8E9G - chains A and J of the 15 polymer chains in the assembly; structure by electron microscopy, 2.60 A resolution.

[Chain A]
Name: NADH-quinone oxidoreductase subunit A
From: Mycolicibacterium smegmatis MC2 155
Notes: EC 7.1.1.-
Reference sequence: A0QU36 (A0QU36_MYCS2); residue numbers follow UniProt; this construct covers 1-122
Chain sequence (122 residues; each row starts with the number of its first residue):
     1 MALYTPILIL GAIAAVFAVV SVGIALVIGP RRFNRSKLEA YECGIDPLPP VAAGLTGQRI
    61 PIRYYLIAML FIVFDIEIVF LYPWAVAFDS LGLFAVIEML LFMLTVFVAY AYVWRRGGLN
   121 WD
Small-molecule neighbours: menaquinone-9 (MQ9): F17, S21, I24

[Chain J]
Name: NADH-quinone oxidoreductase subunit J
From: Mycolicibacterium smegmatis MC2 155
Notes: EC 7.1.1.-
Reference sequence: A0QU27 (A0QU27_MYCS2); residues 1-252 here = UniProt positions 1-252
Chain sequence (252 residues; row label = number of the first residue in the row):
     1 MNSDLMLLAA EGARTSTSEA VVFWVVGTVA LVGAIGVVAA RKAVYSAVFL ACTMISLAVL
    61 YIAQDAPFLG VVQIVVYTGA VMMLFLFVLM LIGVDLTESL VETIKGHRIA ALIAGAGFGI
   121 LVIAGIGNVS VAGFSGLAAA NSGGNVEGLA ALIFTRYLWA FELTSALLIT AALGAMVLAH
   181 RERFERRKTQ RELAIERFQT GGHPTPLPNP GVYARHNSVD VPARLPDGSE SPLSVSTILP
   241 HRTVGSATNG KR
Disordered / not traced: 1-12, 241-252

[How chain A and chain J interact]
Pairs across the interface (74):
  Y4(A) with I62(J), hydrophobic; P67(J)
  I45(A) with N217(J); S218(J)
  D46(A) with R215(J); H216(J); N217(J), hydrogen bond (backbone-side chain); S218(J)
  L48(A) with V219(J), hydrophobic; D220(J); L239(J), hydrophobic
  T56(A) with D95(J), hydrogen bond (backbone-backbone)
  Q58(A) with G93(J); V94(J), hydrogen bond (backbone-backbone)
  R59(A) with L89(J); M90(J)
  I60(A) with L89(J), hydrogen bond (backbone-backbone); M90(J); V94(J), hydrophobic
  P61(A) with M90(J), hydrophobic
  I62(A) with L86(J), hydrophobic; M90(J)
  Y64(A) with L86(J)
  Y65(A) with F87(J); M90(J), hydrophobic; A179(J), hydrogen bond (side chain-backbone); R181(J)
  L66(A) with A175(J), hydrophobic; M176(J), hydrophobic; H180(J)
  A68(A) with M83(J), hydrophobic
  M69(A) with F87(J), hydrophobic; A175(J), hydrophobic; A179(J), hydrophobic
  F71(A) with G79(J); M83(J), hydrophobic
  I72(A) with M83(J), hydrophobic
  V73(A) with L168(J), hydrophobic; A171(J), hydrophobic
  I76(A) with V76(J), hydrophobic
  V79(A) with F68(J); V72(J), hydrophobic
  F80(A) with F154(J); F161(J), hydrophobic; T164(J)
  Y82(A) with F68(J), hydrophobic
  P83(A) with F68(J); V146(J); A150(J)
  W84(A) with F154(J), hydrophobic
  V86(A) with V146(J), hydrophobic
  A87(A) with A150(J), hydrophobic
  L91(A) with A150(J); F154(J), hydrophobic
  E98(A) with E162(J)
  M99(A) with F154(J), hydrophobic; F161(J), hydrophobic
  F102(A) with F161(J), hydrophobic; E162(J); T164(J); S165(J)
  T105(A) with S165(J); I169(J)
  V106(A) with L168(J), hydrophobic
  A109(A) with I169(J), hydrophobic
  Y112(A) with L173(J), hydrophobic; M176(J), hydrophobic
  V113(A) with A172(J), hydrophobic
  R116(A) with M176(J); H180(J)
  G117(A) with H180(J), hydrogen bond (backbone-side chain)
  G118(A) with M176(J)
  W121(A) with R181(J); R187(J)
Also at the interface, not in a pair above, chain A (50 interface residues in all): P47, P49, A53, L55, R63, L70, F74, D75, E77, A95, L101
Also at the interface, not in a pair above, chain J (48 interface residues in all): A80, L91, I92, L96, E147, A151, I153, V177, P240

[Overview]
50 residues of chain A face 48 of chain J across their interface; the contacts include 6 hydrogen bonds. Polar
pairs include D46(A)-N217(J), Y65(A)-A179(J) and G117(A)-H180(J). Ligands of chain A: menaquinone-9.
Here chain A is NADH-quinone oxidoreductase subunit A and chain J is NADH-quinone oxidoreductase subunit J,
both from Mycolicibacterium smegmatis MC2 155. Entry 8E9G (Mycobacterial respiratory complex I with both
quinone positions modelled) was determined by electron microscopy, deposited together with 8E9H and 8E9I.
